Entry 2W0P (X-ray diffraction, 1.90 A resolution); this record covers chains A and B of the 3 polymer chains in the assembly.

== Chain A (and B) ==
Name: Filamin-A
Source organism: Homo sapiens
Notes: fragment: ig-21, residues 2236-2329; chain B of this document is another copy of the same molecule, construct and numbering; everything in this record applies to it too
UniProtKB: P21333 (FLNA_HUMAN); numbering as in UniProt (aligned over 2236-2329)
Amino-acid sequence (94 residues; row label = number of the first residue in the row):
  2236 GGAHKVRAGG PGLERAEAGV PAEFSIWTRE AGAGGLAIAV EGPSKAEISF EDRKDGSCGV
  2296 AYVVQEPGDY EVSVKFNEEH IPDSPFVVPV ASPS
Unresolved in the structure: 2329 (chain B: fully traced)
Curated features (UniProtKB/Swiss-Prot):
  - modified residue (Phosphoserine): Ser-2284, Ser-2327, Ser-2329
From the paper describing this entry:
  - mutagenesis - A2272D/A2274K: decreased binding to Filamin-binding lim protein 1
  - mutagenesis - A2272S/A2274T: unchanged binding to Filamin-binding lim protein 1

== Chain A / chain B interface ==
Contacting residue pairs (10):
  Ala-2274(A) / Lys-2280(B)
  Glu-2276(A) / Lys-2280(B)
  Lys-2280(A) / Glu-2276(B)  salt bridge
  Lys-2280(A) / Glu-2306(B)  salt bridge
  Ala-2281(A) / Glu-2276(B)
  Phe-2285(A) / Glu-2313(B)
  Ser-2308(A) / Lys-2280(B)  hydrogen bond
  Lys-2310(A) / Glu-2282(B)  salt bridge
  Glu-2313(A) / Ile-2283(B)
  Glu-2313(A) / Ser-2284(B)
Other interface residues (no listed pair), chain A (10 interface residues in all): Glu-2282, His-2315
Other interface residues (no listed pair), chain B (8 interface residues in all): Ser-2279

== Summary ==
The interface between chain A and chain B involves 10 residues on one side and 8 on the other, with 1 hydrogen
bond and 3 salt bridges. Polar pairs include Lys-2280(A)/Glu-2276(B), Lys-2280(A)/Glu-2306(B) and
Lys-2310(A)/Glu-2282(B). The paper reports that A2272D/A2274K of chain A reduce binding to Filamin-binding lim
protein 1; A2272S/A2274T of chain A leave binding to Filamin-binding lim protein 1 unchanged.
Both chains are Filamin-A (Homo sapiens). Entry 2W0P (Crystal structure of the filamin A repeat 21 complexed
with the migfilin peptide) was determined by X-ray diffraction.
